PDB entry 9CA8 | electron microscopy, 3.92 A resolution | chains W and Y of the 20 polymer chains in the assembly

[Chain W]
Molecule: Histone H3.2
Organism: Xenopus laevis
UniProtKB: P84233 (H32_XENLA); residues 1-135 here correspond to UniProt positions 2-136 (UniProt number = residue number + 1)
Chain sequence (135 residues; row label = number of the first residue in the row):
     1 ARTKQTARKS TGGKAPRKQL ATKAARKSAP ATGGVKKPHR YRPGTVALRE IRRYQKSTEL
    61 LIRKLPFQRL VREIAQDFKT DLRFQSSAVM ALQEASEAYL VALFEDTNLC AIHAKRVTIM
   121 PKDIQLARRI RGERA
Unresolved in the structure: 1-38, 135
Sequence notes: variant Ala102 (Gly103 in P84233)
UniProt features mapped onto this chain:
  - modified residue: Arg2 (Asymmetric dimethylarginine), Thr3 (Phosphothreonine), Lys4 (Allysine), Gln5 (5-glutamyl dopamine), Thr6 (Phosphothreonine), Arg8 (Citrulline), Lys9 (N6,N6,N6-trimethyllysine), Ser10 (ADP-ribosylserine), Thr11 (Phosphothreonine), Lys14 (N6-(2-hydroxyisobutyryl)lysine), Arg17 (Asymmetric dimethylarginine), Lys18 (N6-(2-hydroxyisobutyryl)lysine), Lys23 (N6-(2-hydroxyisobutyryl)lysine), Arg26 (Citrulline), Lys27 (N6,N6,N6-trimethyllysine), Ser28 (ADP-ribosylserine), Lys36 (N6,N6,N6-trimethyllysine), Lys37 (N6-methyllysine), Tyr41 (Phosphotyrosine), Lys56 (N6,N6,N6-trimethyllysine) and 8 more in UniProt
  - lipidation: Cys110 (S-palmitoyl cysteine)

[Chain Y]
Molecule: 285-nt DNA strand
Sequence (285 nucleotides; row label = number of the first residue in the row; numbers below 1 keep their minus sign (DA-179 is residue -179)):
  -179 ATCGAAGGGC GCCTATATAA GGGGGTGGGG GCGCGTTCGT CCTCCCTCTC CTCGCGGCGC
  -119 GAGTTTCAGG CAGCGCTGCG TCCTGCTGCG CACGTGGGAA GCCCTGCTGG AGAATCCCGG
   -59 TGCGCAGGCC GCTCAATTGG TCGTAGACAG CTCTAGCACC GCTTAAACGC AGCTACGCGC
     1 TGTCCCCCGC GTTTTAACCG CCAAGGGGAT TACTCCCTAG TCTCCAGGCA GCTGTCAGAT
    61 ATGTACATCC TGTGATCCCC GGGTACCGAG CTCGAATTCA CTGGC
Unresolved in the structure: -179 to -77, 59-105

[Interface between chain W and chain Y]
Residue-residue contacts (22; chain W residue first):
  Arg40(W) - DG9(Y)  hydrogen bond to the base
  Arg40(W) - DC10(Y)  hydrogen bond to the sugar
  Tyr41(W) - DA-67(Y)  hydrogen bond to the sugar
  Tyr41(W) - DG9(Y)  sugar contact
  Tyr41(W) - DC10(Y)  hydrogen bond to the phosphate
  Gly44(W) - DG9(Y)  phosphate contact
  Val46(W) - DG9(Y)  hydrogen bond to the phosphate
  Val46(W) - DC10(Y)  phosphate contact
  Ala47(W) - DG9(Y)  hydrogen bond to the phosphate
  Arg49(W) - DA-66(Y)  salt bridge to the phosphate
  Arg49(W) - DT-65(Y)  salt bridge to the phosphate
  Arg53(W) - DT-65(Y)  salt bridge to the phosphate
  Arg63(W) - DA17(Y)  hydrogen bond to the phosphate
  Arg63(W) - DC18(Y)  salt bridge to the phosphate
  Lys64(W) - DC18(Y)  salt bridge to the phosphate
  Leu65(W) - DA17(Y)  sugar contact
  Leu65(W) - DC18(Y)  phosphate contact
  Pro66(W) - DA17(Y)  phosphate contact
  Arg69(W) - DA17(Y)  salt bridge to the phosphate
  Arg83(W) - DG27(Y)  phosphate contact
  Arg83(W) - DG28(Y)  salt bridge to the phosphate
  Lys115(W) - DG-1(Y)  salt bridge to the phosphate
Interface residues without a listed pair, chain W (19 interface residues in all): His39, Arg42, Pro43, Thr45, Lys56
Interface residues without a listed pair, chain Y (13 interface residues in all): DG-68, DC-64, DC8

[In short]
19 residues of chain W and 13 residues of chain Y are in contact; the contacts include 7 hydrogen bonds and 8
salt bridges. Among the polar pairs are Arg40(W)-DG9(Y), Arg40(W)-DC10(Y) and Tyr41(W)-DA-67(Y).
Here chain W is Histone H3.2 (Xenopus laevis) and chain Y is a 285-nt DNA strand. Entry 9CA8 (Cryo-EM
structure of human SRCAP-nucleosome complex in the partially-engaged state (composite structure)) was
determined by electron microscopy.
